PDB entry 4X69 | X-ray diffraction, 1.42 A resolution | chain A

[Chain A]
Protein: Beta-lactamase Toho-1
Organism: Escherichia coli
Notes: EC 3.5.2.6
UniProtKB: Q47066 (BLT1_ECOLX); the author numbering skips numbers that UniProt does not, so the offset changes along the chain: 26-57 = UniProt 30-61; 59-238 = UniProt 62-241; 240-252 = UniProt 242-254; 254-290 = UniProt 255-291
Amino-acid sequence (262 residues; numbered 26 to 290; 3 numbers in that range are skipped by the numbering (no residue carries them; nothing is unmodelled there); the number before each row is that of its first residue):
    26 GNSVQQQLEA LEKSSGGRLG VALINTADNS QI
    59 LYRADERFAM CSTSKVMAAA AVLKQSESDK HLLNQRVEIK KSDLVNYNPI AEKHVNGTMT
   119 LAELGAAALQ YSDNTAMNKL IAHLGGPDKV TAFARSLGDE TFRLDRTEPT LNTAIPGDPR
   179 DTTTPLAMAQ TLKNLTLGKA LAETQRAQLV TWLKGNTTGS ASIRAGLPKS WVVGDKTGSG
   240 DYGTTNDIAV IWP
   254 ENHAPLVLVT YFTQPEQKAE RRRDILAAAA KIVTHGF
Not modelled in the structure: 26
Differences from the reference sequence: engineered mutation G26 (Ala30 in Q47066)
Glycans and other covalent adducts: CTX-M-44 (OP0) linked to S70
Residues lining bound ligands: CTX-M-44 (OP0; (2S,5R)-N-(2-aminoethoxy)-1-formyl-5-[(sulfooxy)amino]piperidine-2-carboxamide): C69, K73, N104, Y105, S130, N132, N170, T216, K234, T235, G236, S237, G238, D240
Curated features (UniProtKB/Swiss-Prot):
  - active site: S70 (Acyl-ester intermediate)
  - binding site (substrate): K234 to G236

[In short]
CTX-M-44 is covalently linked to S70. UniProt lists active-site residue S70 and 3 substrate-binding residues.
Chain A is Beta-lactamase Toho-1 (Escherichia coli); the structure, Crystal structure of OP0595 complexed with
CTX-M-44, was determined by X-ray diffraction, deposited together with 4X68.
